PDB entry 6A5A | X-ray diffraction, 2.94 A resolution | chain B

Chain B:
Molecule: Receptor-like protein kinase ANXUR1
From: Arabidopsis thaliana
Notes: EC 2.7.11.1
UniProt: Q9SR05 (ANX1_ARATH); residues 26-410 here = UniProt positions 26-410
Sequence (385 residues; numbered 26 to 410; the number before each row is that of its first residue):
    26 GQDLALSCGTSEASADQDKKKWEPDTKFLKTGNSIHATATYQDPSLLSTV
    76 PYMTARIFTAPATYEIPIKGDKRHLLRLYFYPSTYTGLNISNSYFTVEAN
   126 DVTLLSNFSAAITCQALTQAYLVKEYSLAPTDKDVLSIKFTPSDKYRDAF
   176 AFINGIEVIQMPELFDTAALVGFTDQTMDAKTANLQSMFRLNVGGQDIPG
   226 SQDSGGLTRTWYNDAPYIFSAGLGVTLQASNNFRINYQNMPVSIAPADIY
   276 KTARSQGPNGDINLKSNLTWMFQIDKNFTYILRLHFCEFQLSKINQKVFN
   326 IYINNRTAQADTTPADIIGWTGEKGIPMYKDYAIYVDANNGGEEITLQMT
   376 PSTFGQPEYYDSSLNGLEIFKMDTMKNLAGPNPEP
Not modelled in the structure: 56-58, 363-366, 409-410
Curated features (UniProtKB/Swiss-Prot):
  - glycosylation (N-linked (GlcNAc...) asparagine): Asn-114, Asn-132, Asn-292, Asn-302, Asn-330

Overview:
Chain B is Receptor-like protein kinase ANXUR1 (Arabidopsis thaliana); the structure, Crystal structure of
plant Receptor-like Kinase ANX1, was determined by X-ray diffraction (same publication as 6A5B, 6A5C, 6A5D and
6A5E).
